3NZX - chains S and T of the 30 polymer chains in the assembly; structure by X-ray diffraction, 2.70 A resolution.

Chain S:
Molecule: Proteasome component PRE5
From: Saccharomyces cerevisiae
Notes: EC 3.4.25.1
Reference sequence: P40302 (PSA1_YEAST); the construct has insertions or renumbered stretches relative to UniProt, so the offset changes along the chain: 3-60 = UniProt 1-58; 63-180 = UniProt 59-176; 183-204 = UniProt 183-204; 210-233 = UniProt 211-234
Chain sequence (234 residues; row label = number of the first residue in the row; note: 7 numbers in that range are skipped by the numbering (no residue carries them; nothing is unmodelled there); a row labelled like 18A-18F holds insertion residues (18A, then the next letters in order)):
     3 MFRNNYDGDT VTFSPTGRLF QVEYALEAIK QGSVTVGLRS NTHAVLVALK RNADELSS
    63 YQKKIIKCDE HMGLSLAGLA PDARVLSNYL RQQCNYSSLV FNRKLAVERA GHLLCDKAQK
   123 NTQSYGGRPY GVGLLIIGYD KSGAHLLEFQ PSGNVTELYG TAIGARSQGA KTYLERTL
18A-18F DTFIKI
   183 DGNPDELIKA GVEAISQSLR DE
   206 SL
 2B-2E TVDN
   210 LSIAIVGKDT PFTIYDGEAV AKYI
Disordered / not traced: 3

Chain T:
Molecule: Proteasome component C1
From: Saccharomyces cerevisiae
Notes: EC 3.4.25.1
Reference sequence: P21242 (PSA3_YEAST); the construct lacks a stretch of the UniProt sequence and is renumbered around it, so the offset changes along the chain: 1-180 = UniProt 1-180; 184-199 = UniProt 187-202; 201-206 = UniProt 203-208; 207-218 = UniProt 211-222; 1 more segments
Chain sequence (288 residues; row label = number of the first residue in the row; note: 4 numbers in that range are skipped by the numbering (no residue carries them; nothing is unmodelled there); a row labelled like 18A-18F holds insertion residues (18A, then the next letters in order)):
     1 MTSIGTGYDL SNSVFSPDGR NFQVEYAVKA VENGTTSIGI KCNDGVVFAV EKLITSKLLV
    61 PQKNVKIQVV DRHIGCVYSG LIPDGRHLVN RGREEAASFK KLYKTPIPIP AFADRLGQYV
   121 QAHTLYNSVR PFGVSTIFGG VDKNGAHLYM LEPSGSYWGY KGAATGKGRQ SAKAELEKLV
18A-18F DHHPEG
   184 LSAREAVKQA AKIIYL
   201 AHEDNK
20B-20C EK
   207 DFELEISWCS LS
21A-21C ETN
   219 GLHKFVKGDL LQEAIDFAQK EINGDDDEDE DDSDNVMSSD DENAPVATNA NATTDQEGDI
   279 HLE
Disordered / not traced: 1-4, 242-281

How chain S and chain T interact:
Pairs across the interface - 62 pairs, chain S then chain T:
  Asn7(S) - Leu10(T)
  Tyr8(S) - Asp9(T)  hydrogen bond
  Tyr8(S) - Leu10(T)  hydrophobic
  Thr12(S) - Arg130(T)
  Val13(S) - Ser128(T)
  Val13(S) - Val129(T)
  Val13(S) - Arg130(T)
  Thr14(S) - Leu10(T)
  Thr14(S) - Gln23(T)
  Phe15(S) - Gln23(T)  hydrogen bond (backbone-side chain)
  Phe15(S) - Tyr26(T)
  Phe15(S) - Ala27(T)  hydrophobic
  Phe15(S) - Leu81(T)  hydrophobic
  Phe15(S) - Arg130(T)
  Phe15(S) - Pro131(T)
  Ser16(S) - Tyr26(T)
  Pro17(S) - Tyr26(T)  hydrophobic
  Pro17(S) - Lys29(T)
  Thr18(S) - Lys29(T)
  Gly19(S) - Tyr26(T)
  Gly19(S) - Lys29(T)
  Gly19(S) - Ala30(T)
  Leu21(S) - Leu81(T)  hydrophobic
  Leu21(S) - Arg130(T)
  His114(S) - Arg86(T)
  Cys117(S) - Arg86(T)
  Asp118(S) - Arg86(T)  salt bridge
  Asp118(S) - Asn90(T)
  Gln121(S) - Pro83(T)
  Gln121(S) - Asp84(T)
  Gln121(S) - His87(T)  hydrogen bond
  Thr124(S) - Arg130(T)  hydrogen bond (backbone-side chain)
  Gln125(S) - His87(T)
  Gln125(S) - His123(T)
  Gln125(S) - Val129(T)
  Gln125(S) - Arg130(T)  hydrogen bond (backbone-backbone)
  Gln125(S) - Phe132(T)
  Ser126(S) - Ser128(T)
  Tyr127(S) - Ser128(T)  hydrogen bond (backbone-backbone)
  Ser154(S) - Pro83(T)
  Gly155(S) - Pro83(T)
  Asn156(S) - Ile82(T)
  Asn156(S) - Pro83(T)
  Thr158(S) - Asn64(T)
  Glu159(S) - Leu59(T)
  Glu159(S) - Val60(T)
  Glu159(S) - Lys63(T)
  Glu159(S) - Asn64(T)  hydrogen bond (backbone-side chain)
  Leu160(S) - Leu58(T)
  Leu160(S) - Leu59(T)  hydrophobic
  Leu160(S) - Val60(T)
  Tyr161(S) - Lys57(T)
  Tyr161(S) - Leu58(T)  hydrogen bond (backbone-backbone)
  Tyr161(S) - Leu59(T)
  Tyr161(S) - Val60(T)  hydrophobic
  Tyr161(S) - Pro61(T)
  Gly162(S) - Leu58(T)
  Leu176(S) - Leu58(T)
  Glu177(S) - Ser56(T)  hydrogen bond
  Glu177(S) - Lys57(T)
  Glu177(S) - Leu58(T)
  Leu180(S) - Lys57(T)
Also at the interface, not in a pair above, chain S (33 interface residues in all): Arg41, Glu110, Lys173
Also at the interface, not in a pair above, chain T (30 interface residues in all): Asn127, Gly133

Overview:
33 residues of chain S and 30 residues of chain T are in contact, with 9 hydrogen bonds and 1 salt bridge.
Polar contacts include Asp118(S)-Arg86(T), Tyr8(S)-Asp9(T) and Phe15(S)-Gln23(T).
Chain S is Proteasome component PRE5 and chain T is Proteasome component C1, both from Saccharomyces
cerevisiae; the structure, Crystal structure of the yeast 20S proteasome in complex with ligand 2c, was
determined by X-ray diffraction (same publication as 3NZJ and 3NZW).
